Entry 6G2R (X-ray diffraction, 2.10 A resolution); this record covers chain A.

Chain A:
Protein: Type 1 fimbrin D-mannose specific adhesin
Source organism: Escherichia coli (strain K12)
Reference sequence: P08191 (FIMH_ECOLI); residues 1-158 here correspond to UniProt positions 22-179 (UniProt number = residue number + 21)
Sequence (158 residues; row label = number of the first residue in the row):
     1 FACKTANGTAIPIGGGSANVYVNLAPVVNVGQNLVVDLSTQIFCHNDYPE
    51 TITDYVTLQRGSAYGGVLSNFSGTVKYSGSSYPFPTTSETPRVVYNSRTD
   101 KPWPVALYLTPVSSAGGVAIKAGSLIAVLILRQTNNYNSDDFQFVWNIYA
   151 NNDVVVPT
Disulfide bonds: Cys-3/Cys-44
Residues lining bound ligands: EJK (4-[3-chloranyl-4-[(2R,3S,4S,5S,6R)-6-(hydroxymethyl)-3,4,5-tris(oxidanyl)oxan-2-yl]oxy-phenyl]-2,3,5,6-tetrakis(fluoranyl)benzenecarbonitrile): Phe-1, Ile-13, Asn-46, Asp-47, Tyr-48, Ile-52, Asp-54, Gln-133, Asn-135, Tyr-137, Asn-138, Asp-140, Phe-142

In short:
Ligands of chain A: compound EJK.
Chain A is Type 1 fimbrin D-mannose specific adhesin (Escherichia coli (strain K12)); the structure, Crystal
structure of FimH in complex with a tetraflourinated biphenyl alpha D-mannoside, was determined by X-ray
diffraction, deposited together with 6G2S.
